8JRV - chains A and B of the 6 polymer chains in the assembly; structure by electron microscopy, 3.30 A resolution.

[Chain A]
Name: Beta-arrestin 1 and single-chain fragment variable 30 (scFv30)
Source organism: Homo sapiens
Notes: antibody fragment or engineered binder
Amino-acid sequence (627 residues; row label = number of the first residue in the row):
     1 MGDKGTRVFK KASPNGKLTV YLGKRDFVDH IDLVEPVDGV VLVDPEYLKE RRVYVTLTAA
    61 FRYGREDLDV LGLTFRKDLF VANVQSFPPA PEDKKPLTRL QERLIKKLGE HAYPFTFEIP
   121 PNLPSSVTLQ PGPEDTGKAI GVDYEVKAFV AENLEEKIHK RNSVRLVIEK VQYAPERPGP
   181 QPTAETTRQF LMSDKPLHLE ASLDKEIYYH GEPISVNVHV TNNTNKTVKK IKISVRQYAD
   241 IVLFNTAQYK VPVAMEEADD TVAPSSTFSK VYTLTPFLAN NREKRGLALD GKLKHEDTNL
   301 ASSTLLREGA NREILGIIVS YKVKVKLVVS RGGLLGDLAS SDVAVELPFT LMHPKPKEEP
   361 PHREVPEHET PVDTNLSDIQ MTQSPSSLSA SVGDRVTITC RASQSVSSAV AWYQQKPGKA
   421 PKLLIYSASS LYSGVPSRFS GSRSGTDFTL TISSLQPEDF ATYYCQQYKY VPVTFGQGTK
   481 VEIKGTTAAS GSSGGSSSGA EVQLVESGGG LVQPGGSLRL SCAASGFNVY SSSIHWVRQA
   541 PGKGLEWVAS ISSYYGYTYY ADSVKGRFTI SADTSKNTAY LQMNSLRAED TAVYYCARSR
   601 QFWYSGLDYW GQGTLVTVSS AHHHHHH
Disordered / not traced: 1-5, 66-74, 370-627
Ligand contacts: glucagon (PIO; [(2R)-2-octanoyloxy-3-[oxidanyl-[(1R,2R,3S,4R,5R,6S)-2,3,6-tris(oxidanyl)-4,5-diphosphonooxy-cyclohexyl]oxy-phosphoryl]oxy-propyl] octanoate): Arg236, Lys324, Lys326, Ser340, Glu346
From the paper describing this entry:
  - binding site for glucagon: Arg236, Lys324, Lys326
  - mutagenesis - K232Q/R236Q/K250Q (15-fold): decreased binding to HA signal peptide, HPC4 purification tag, Glucagon receptor, C-terminal tail of Vasopressin V2 receptor
  - conformationally variable residues (domain motion, order/disorder transition): Glu66 to Leu73, Asp135

[Chain B]
Name: Nanobody 32
Source organism: Escherichia phage EcSzw-2
Notes: antibody fragment or engineered binder
Amino-acid sequence (126 residues; each row starts with the number of its first residue; numbers below 1 keep their minus sign (Met-1 is residue -1)):
    -1 MAQVQLQESG GGLVQAGGSL RLSCVVSGFF FDTVTMAWYR RAPGKHRELV ASATAGGTTT
    59 YADSVKDRFT ISRDNAKNTV YLQMNSLKPE DTAVYYCNTF VRSLSWGQGT QVTVSSHHHH
   119 HHEPEA
Disordered / not traced: -1 to 0, 114-124

[How chain A and chain B interact]
Residue-residue contacts - 18 pairs, chain A then chain B:
  Lys10(A) with Arg100(B), hydrogen bond (side chain-backbone)
  Ala12(A) with Ser101(B)
  Asn15(A) with Phe27(B); Val32(B)
  Gly16(A) with Thr97(B); Val99(B)
  Lys17(A) with Val32(B); Val99(B)
  Leu18(A) with Val99(B)
  Thr19(A) with Val99(B)
  Tyr21(A) with Arg100(B)
  Leu42(A) with Phe98(B); Arg100(B)
  Pro45(A) with Thr33(B), hydrogen bond (backbone-side chain); Phe98(B)
  Lys107(A) with Arg100(B), hydrogen bond (backbone-side chain)
  Leu108(A) with Arg100(B), hydrogen bond (backbone-side chain)
  His111(A) with Phe98(B)
Interface residues without a listed pair, chain A (14 interface residues in all): Asp44

[In short]
14 residues of chain A face 8 of chain B across their interface, with 4 hydrogen bonds. Among the polar pairs
are Lys10(A)-Arg100(B), Pro45(A)-Thr33(B) and Lys107(A)-Arg100(B). The paper reports a binding site for
glucagon at Arg236(A), Lys324(A) and Lys326(A); K232Q/R236Q/K250Q of chain A reduce binding to HA signal
peptide, HPC4 purification tag, Glucagon receptor, C-terminal tail of Vasopressin V2 receptor.
Chain A is Beta-arrestin 1 and single-chain fragment variable 30 (scFv30) (Homo sapiens) and chain B is
Nanobody 32 (Escherichia phage EcSzw-2); the structure, Cryo-EM structure of the glucagon receptor bound to
glucagon and beta-arrestin 1, was determined by electron microscopy, deposited together with 8JRU.
